Entry 3BS7 (X-ray diffraction, 1.90 A resolution); this record covers chain A.

== Chain A ==
Protein: Protein aveugle
Organism: Drosophila melanogaster
Notes: fragment: Sterile Alpha Motif (SAM) domain
UniProtKB: Q8ML92 (AVE_DROME); numbering as in UniProt (aligned over 21-98)
Sequence (78 residues; row label = number of the first residue in the row):
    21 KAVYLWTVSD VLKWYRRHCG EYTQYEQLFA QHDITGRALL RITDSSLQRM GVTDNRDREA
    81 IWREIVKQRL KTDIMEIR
Unresolved in the structure: 96-98
What the authors report for this chain:
  - mutagenesis - R57A/R61A, R57D/R61D, R61D: decreased binding to dCNK2-549
  - mutagenesis - R57D/R61D: abolished signaling
  - mutagenesis - R57A/R61A, R61D: unchanged signaling in response to phospho-MEK levels

== In short ==
The paper reports that R57A/R61A, R57D/R61D and R61D reduce binding to dCNK2-549; R57D/R61D abolish signaling.
Chain A is Protein aveugle (Drosophila melanogaster); the structure, Crystal structure of the Sterile Alpha
Motif (SAM) domain of Hyphen/Aveugle, was determined by X-ray diffraction (same publication as 3BS5).
